6WNR - chains W and C of the 22 polymer chains in the assembly; structure by electron microscopy, 3.30 A resolution.

[Chain W]
Name: ATP synthase subunit delta
Organism: Escherichia coli
UniProtKB: A0A073H3T8 (A0A073H3T8_ECOLX); residues 0-176 here correspond to UniProt positions 1-177 (UniProt number = residue number + 1)
Sequence (177 residues; each row starts with the number of its first residue; numbering starts at 0):
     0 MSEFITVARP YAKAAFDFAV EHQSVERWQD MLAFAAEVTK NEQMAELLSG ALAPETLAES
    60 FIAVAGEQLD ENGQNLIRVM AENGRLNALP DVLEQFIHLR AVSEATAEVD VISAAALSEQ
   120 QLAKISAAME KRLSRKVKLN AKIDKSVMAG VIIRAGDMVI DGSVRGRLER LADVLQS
Unresolved in the structure: 0-1, 175-176
Sequence notes: conflict Ala64 (Cys65 in A0A073H3T8), Ala140 (Cys141 in A0A073H3T8)

[Chain C]
Name: ATP synthase subunit alpha
Organism: Escherichia coli
Notes: EC 7.1.2.2
UniProtKB: A0A073FQ32 (A0A073FQ32_ECOLX); residues 1-513 here = UniProt positions 1-513
Sequence (513 residues; each row starts with the number of its first residue):
     1 MQLNSTEISE LIKQRIAQFN VVSEAHNEGT IVSVSDGVIR IHGLADAMQG EMISLPGNRY
    61 AIALNLERDS VGAVVMGPYA DLAEGMKVKA TGRILEVPVG RGLLGRVVNT LGAPIDGKGP
   121 LDHDGFSAVE AIAPGVIERQ SVDQPVQTGY KAVDSMIPIG RGQRELIIGD RQTGKTALAI
   181 DAIINQRDSG IKAIYVAIGQ KASTISNVVR KLEEHGALAN TIVVVATASE SAALQYLAPY
   241 AGAAMGEYFR DRGEDALIIY DDLSKQAVAY RQISLLLRRP PGREAFPGDV FYLHSRLLER
   301 AARVNAEYVE AFTKGEVKGK TGSLTALPII ETQAGDVSAF VPTNVISITD GQIFLETNLF
   361 NAGIRPAVNP GISVSRVGGA AQTKIMKKLS GGIRTALAQY RELAAFSQFA SDLDDATRKQ
   421 LDHGQKVTEL LKQKQYAPMS VAQQSLVLFA AERGYLADVE LSKIGSFEAA LLAYVDRDHA
   481 PLMQEINQTG GYNDEIEGKL KGILDSFKAT QSW
Unresolved in the structure: 1
Sequence notes: conflict Ala47 (Cys in A0A073FQ32), Ala90 (Cys in A0A073FQ32), Ala193 (Cys in A0A073FQ32), Ala243 (Cys in A0A073FQ32)

[How chain W and chain C interact]
Contacting residue pairs (30):
  Glu2(W) with Gln2(C)
  Phe3(W) with Gln2(C)
  Thr5(W) with Asn4(C)
  Val6(W) with Gln2(C); Asn4(C)
  Pro9(W) with Asn4(C)
  Tyr10(W) with Ile12(C), hydrophobic
  Ala13(W) with Ser9(C); Ile12(C), hydrophobic; Lys13(C)
  Asp16(W) with Lys13(C)
  Phe17(W) with Lys13(C); Ile16(C), hydrophobic
  Glu20(W) with Lys13(C), salt bridge
  Glu70(W) with Ile16(C); Ala17(C)
  Asn74(W) with Arg15(C); Ile16(C), hydrogen bond (side chain-backbone); Ala17(C); Gln18(C); Phe19(C)
  Leu75(W) with Ile16(C), hydrophobic
  Arg77(W) with Phe19(C)
  Val78(W) with Arg15(C); Phe19(C), hydrophobic
  Glu81(W) with Arg15(C), salt bridge; Phe19(C)
  Asn82(W) with Glu7(C)
  Arg84(W) with Gln2(C), hydrogen bond; Leu3(C), hydrogen bond (side chain-backbone)
Also at the interface, not in a pair above, chain W (20 interface residues in all): Lys12, Trp27
Also at the interface, not in a pair above, chain C (13 interface residues in all): Ser5

[In short]
20 residues of chain W and 13 residues of chain C are in contact, with 3 hydrogen bonds and 2 salt bridges.
Polar contacts include Glu20(W)-Lys13(C), Glu81(W)-Arg15(C) and Asn74(W)-Ile16(C).
Chain W is ATP synthase subunit delta and chain C is ATP synthase subunit alpha, both from Escherichia coli;
the structure, E. coli ATP synthase State 3b, was determined by electron microscopy, deposited together with
6OQR, 6OQS, 6OQT, 6OQU, 6OQV, 6OQW and 3 further entries.
